2X4O - chains D and E of the 3 polymer chains in the assembly; structure by X-ray diffraction, 2.30 A resolution.

[Chain D]
Protein: HLA class I histocompatibility antigen, a-2 alpha chain
Organism: Homo sapiens
UniProtKB: P01892 (1A02_HUMAN); residues 1-275 here correspond to UniProt positions 25-299 (UniProt number = residue number + 24)
Amino-acid sequence (275 residues; row label = number of the first residue in the row):
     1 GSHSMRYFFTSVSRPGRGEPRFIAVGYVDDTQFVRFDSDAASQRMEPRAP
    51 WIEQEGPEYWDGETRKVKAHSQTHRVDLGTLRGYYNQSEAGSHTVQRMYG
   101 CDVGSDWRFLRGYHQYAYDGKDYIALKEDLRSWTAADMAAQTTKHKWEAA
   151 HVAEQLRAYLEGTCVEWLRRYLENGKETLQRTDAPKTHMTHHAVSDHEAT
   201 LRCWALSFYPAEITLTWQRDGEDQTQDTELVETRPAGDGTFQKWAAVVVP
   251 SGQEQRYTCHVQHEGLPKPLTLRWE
Cystine bridges: Cys101-Cys164, Cys203-Cys259

[Chain E]
Protein: Beta-2-microglobulin
Organism: Homo sapiens
UniProtKB: P61769 (B2MG_HUMAN); residues 1-99 here correspond to UniProt positions 21-119 (UniProt number = residue number + 20)
Amino-acid sequence (100 residues; row label = number of the first residue in the row; numbering starts at 0):
     0 MIQRTPKIQVYSRHPAENGKSNFLNCYVSGFHPSDIEVDLLKNGERIEKV
    50 EHSDLSFSKDWSFYLLYYTEFTPTEKDEYACRVNHVTLSQPKIVKWDRDM
Cystine bridges: Cys25-Cys80
UniProt features mapped onto this chain:
  - modified residue: Gln2 (Pyrrolidone carboxylic acid)
  - glycosylation: Ile1 (N-linked (Glc) (glycation) isoleucine), Lys19 (N-linked (Glc) (glycation) lysine), Lys41 (N-linked (Glc) (glycation) lysine), Lys48 (N-linked (Glc) (glycation) lysine), Lys58 (N-linked (Glc) (glycation) lysine), Lys91 (N-linked (Glc) (glycation) lysine), Lys94 (N-linked (Glc) (glycation) lysine)

[Interface between chain D and chain E]
Residue-residue contacts (56):
  Phe8(D) - Ser55(E)
  Phe8(D) - Phe56(E)  hydrophobic
  Phe9(D) - Phe56(E)
  Thr10(D) - Phe56(E)
  Thr10(D) - Phe62(E)
  Val12(D) - Ser33(E)
  Ile23(D) - Leu54(E)  hydrophobic
  Val25(D) - Asp53(E)
  Val25(D) - Leu54(E)
  Tyr27(D) - Ser55(E)
  Tyr27(D) - Tyr63(E)  hydrogen bond
  Gln32(D) - Asp53(E)  hydrogen bond
  Arg35(D) - Asp53(E)  salt bridge
  Arg48(D) - Asp53(E)  salt bridge
  Ser92(D) - Met0(E)
  His93(D) - Met0(E)
  Thr94(D) - Phe62(E)
  Gln96(D) - His31(E)  hydrogen bond
  Gln96(D) - Phe56(E)
  Gln96(D) - Trp60(E)
  Gln96(D) - Phe62(E)
  Arg97(D) - Phe56(E)
  Gln115(D) - Trp60(E)
  Tyr116(D) - Trp60(E)
  Ala117(D) - Trp60(E)
  Asp119(D) - Met0(E)
  Asp119(D) - Ile1(E)
  Asp119(D) - His31(E)
  Gly120(D) - Ile1(E)
  Gly120(D) - His31(E)
  Lys121(D) - Ile1(E)
  Asp122(D) - Trp60(E)  hydrogen bond
  Thr190(D) - Met99(E)  hydrogen bond (side chain-backbone)
  His192(D) - Asp98(E)  salt bridge
  His192(D) - Met99(E)
  Arg202(D) - Met99(E)  hydrogen bond (side chain-backbone)
  Trp204(D) - Met99(E)  hydrogen bond (side chain-backbone)
  Val231(D) - Gln8(E)
  Glu232(D) - Lys6(E)  salt bridge
  Glu232(D) - Gln8(E)  hydrogen bond (backbone-side chain)
  Glu232(D) - Ser28(E)  hydrogen bond
  Thr233(D) - Tyr26(E)
  Arg234(D) - Gln8(E)  hydrogen bond
  Arg234(D) - Tyr10(E)
  Arg234(D) - Tyr26(E)
  Pro235(D) - Tyr10(E)  hydrogen bond (backbone-side chain)
  Pro235(D) - Asn24(E)
  Pro235(D) - Tyr26(E)
  Ala236(D) - Arg12(E)  hydrogen bond (backbone-side chain)
  Ala236(D) - Asn24(E)  hydrogen bond (backbone-side chain)
  Gly237(D) - Arg12(E)  hydrogen bond (backbone-side chain)
  Gly237(D) - Leu65(E)
  Asp238(D) - Arg12(E)
  Gln242(D) - Tyr10(E)
  Gln242(D) - Ser11(E)
  Gln242(D) - Arg12(E)  hydrogen bond (side chain-backbone)
Interface residues without a listed pair, chain D (37 interface residues in all): Met98, Leu206
Interface residues without a listed pair, chain E (27 interface residues in all): Pro14, Pro32, Asp34, His51, Asp59

[Summary]
The interface between chain D and chain E involves 37 residues on one side and 27 on the other, with 15
hydrogen bonds and 4 salt bridges. Among the polar pairs are Arg35(D)-Asp53(E), Arg48(D)-Asp53(E) and
His192(D)-Asp98(E).
Here chain D is HLA class I histocompatibility antigen, a-2 alpha chain and chain E is Beta-2-microglobulin,
both from Homo sapiens. Entry 2X4O (Crystal structure of MHC CLass I HLA-A2.1 bound to HIV-1 envelope peptide
env120-128) was determined by X-ray diffraction (same publication as 2X70, 2X4N, 2X4R, 2X4S and 2X4U).
